8VKW - chains A and J of the 34 polymer chains in the assembly; structure by electron microscopy, 3.44 A resolution.

== Chain A ==
Molecule: 23S ribosomal RNA
Source organism: Mycolicibacterium smegmatis MC2 155
Sequence (3120 nucleotides; each row starts with the number of its first residue):
     1 UAAGUGUUUA AGGGCGCAUG GUGGAUGCCU UGGCACUGGG AGCCGAUGAA GGACGUAGGA
    61 GGCUGCGAUA AGCCUCGGGG AGCUGUCAAC CGAGCGUUGA UCCGAGGAUG UCCGAAUGGG
   121 GAAACCCGGC ACGAGUGAUG UCGUGUCACC AGGCGCUGAA UAUAUAGGCG UCUGGGGGGA
   181 ACGCGGGGAA GUGAAACAUC UCAGUACCCG UAGGAAGAGA AAACAAAAUG UGAUUCCGUG
   241 AGUAGUGGCG AGCGAAAGCG GAGGAUGGCU AAACCGUAUG CAUGUGAUAC CGGGUAGGGG
   301 UUGUGUGUGC GGGGUUGUGG GACCUAUCUU UCCGGCUCUA CCUGGCUGGA GGGCAGUGAG
   361 AAAAUGUUGU GGUUAGCGGA AAUGGCUUGG GAUGGCCUGC CGUAGACGGU GAGAGCCCGG
   421 UACGUGAAAA CCCGACGUCU GUCUUGAUGG UGUUCCCGAG UAGCAGCGGG CCCGUGGAAU
   481 CUGCUGUGAA UCUGCCGGGA CCACCCGGUA AGCCUGAAUA CUUCCCAGUG ACCGAUAGCG
   541 GAUUAGUACC GUGAGGGAAU GGUGAAAAGU ACCCCGGGAG GGGAGUGAAA GAGUACCUGA
   601 AACCGUGCGC UUACAAUCCG UCAGAGCCCU CGACGUGUCG UGGGGUGAUG GCGUGCCUUU
   661 UGAAGAAUGA GCCUGCGAGU CAGGGACAUG UCGCGAGGUU AACCCGGGUG GGGUAGCCGC
   721 AGCGAAAGCG AGUCUGAAUA GGGCGUAUCC ACACAAGAGU GUGUGGUGUA GUGGUGUGUU
   781 CUGGACCCGA AGCGGAGUGA UCUACCCAUG GCCAGGGUGA AGCGCGGGUA AGACCGCGUG
   841 GAGGCCCGAA CCCACUUAGG UUGAAGACUG AGGGGAUGAG CUGUGGGUAG GGGUGAAAGG
   901 CCAAUCAAAC UCCGUGAUAG CUGGUUCUCC CCGAAAUGCA UUUAGGUGCA GCGUCGCAUG
   961 UUUCUUGCCG GAGGUAGAGC UACUGGAUGG CCGAUGGGCC CCACAGGGUU ACUGACGUCA
  1021 GCCAAACUCC GAAUGCCGGU AAGUCCAAGA GUGCGGCAGU GAGACGGCGG GGGAUAAGCU
  1081 CCGUGCGUCG AGAGGGAAAC AGCCCAGAUC GCCGGCUAAG GCCCCUAAGC GUGUGCUAAG
  1141 UGGAAAAGGA UGUGCAGUCG CGAAGACAAC CAGGAGGUUG GCUUAGAAGC AGCCACCCUU
  1201 GAAAGAGUGC GUAAUAGCUC ACUGGUCAAG UGAUUGUGCG CCGAUAAUGU AGCGGGGCUC
  1261 AAGCACACCG CCGAAGCCGC GGCAGCCAAC GUGUUGGCUG GGUAGGGGAG CGUCCUGCAU
  1321 CCGGUGAAGC CGCCGAGUGA UCGAGUGGUG GAGGGUGUGG GAGUGAGAAU GCAGGCAUGA
  1381 GUAGCGAUUA GGCAAGUGAG AACCUUGCCC GCCGAAAGAC CAAGGGUUCC UGGGCCAGGC
  1441 CAGUCCGCCC AGGGUGAGUC GGGACCUAAG GCGAGGCCGA CAGGCGUAGU CGAUGGACAA
  1501 CGGGUUGAUA UUCCCGUACC CGUGUAUGUG CGUCCAUGAU GAAUCAGCGG UACUAACCAU
  1561 CCAAAACCAC CGUGACCGCA CCUUUCGGGG UGUGGCGUUG GUGGGGCUGC AUGGGACCUU
  1621 CGUUGGUAGU AGUCAAGCGA UGGGGUGACG CAGGAAGGUA GCCGUACCGG UCAGUGGUAA
  1681 UACCGGGGUA AGCCUGUAGG GAGUCAGAUA GGUAAAUCCG UCUGGCAUAU AUCCUGAGAG
  1741 GUGAUGCAUA GCCGAGUGAG GCGAAUUCGG UGAUCCUAUG CUGCCGAGAA AAGCCUCUAG
  1801 CGAGGACAUA CACGGCCCGU ACCCCAAACC AACACAGGUG GUCAGGUAGA GAAUACUAAG
  1861 GCGUACGAGU GAACUAUGGU UAAGGAACUC GGCAAAAUGC CCCCGUAACU UCGGGAGAAG
  1921 GGGGACCCAC AUGGCGUGUA AGCCUUUACG GCCCAAGCGU GAGUGGGUGG CACAAACCAG
  1981 UGAGAAGCGA CUGUUUACUA AAAACACAGG UCCGUGCGAA GUCGCAAGAC GAUGUAUACG
  2041 GACUGACGCC UGCCCGGUGC UGGAAGGUUA AGAGGACCCG UUAACUCCCU UUGGGGGUGA
  2101 AGCGGAGAAU UUAAGCCCCA GUAAACGGCG GUGGUAACUA UAACCAUCCU AAGGUAGCGA
  2161 AAUUCCUUGU CGGGUAAGUU CCGACCUGCA CGAAUGGCGU AACGACUUCU CAACUGUCUC
  2221 AACCAUAGAC UCGGCGAAAU UGCACUACGA GUAAAGAUGC UCGUUACGCG CGGCAGGACG
  2281 AAAAGACCCC GGGACCUUCA CUACAACUUG GUAUUGGUGC UCGAUACGGU UUGUGUAGGA
  2341 UAGGUGGGAG ACUGUGAAGC UCACACGCCA GUGUGGGUGG AGUCGUUGUU GAAAUACCAC
  2401 UCUGAUCGUA UUGGGCCUCU AACCUCGGAC CGUAUAUCCG GUUCAGGGAC AGUGCCUGGU
  2461 GGGUAGUUUA ACUGGGGCGG UUGCCUCCUA AAAUGUAACG GAGGCGCCCA AAGGUUCCCU
  2521 CAACCUGGAC GGCAAUCAGG UGUUGAGUGU AAGUGCACAA GGGAGCUUGA CUGCGAGACG
  2581 GACAUGUCGA GCAGGGACGA AAGUCGGGAC UAGUGAUCCG GCACCUCUGA GUGGAAGGGG
  2641 UGUCGCUCAA CGGAUAAAAG GUACCCCGGG GAUAACAGGC UGAUCUUCCC CAAGAGUCCA
  2701 UAUCGACGGG AUGGUUUGGC ACCUCGAUGU CGGCUCGUCG CAUCCUGGGG CUGGAGCAGG
  2761 UCCCAAGGGU UGGGCUGUUC GCCCAUUAAA GCGGCACGCG AGCUGGGUUU AGAACGUCGU
  2821 GAGACAGUUC GGUCUCUAUC CGCCGCGCGC GUCAGAAGCU UGAGGAAACC UGUCCCUAGU
  2881 ACGAGAGGAC CGGGACGGAC GAACCUCUGG UAUACCAGUU GUCCCACCAG GGGCACGGCU
  2941 GGAUAGCCAC GUUCGGACAG GAUAACCGCU GAAAGCAUCU AAGCGGGAAA CCUCUUCCAA
  3001 GACCAGGCUU CUCACCCUCU AGGAGGGAUA AGGCCCCCCG CAGACCACGG GAUUGAUAGA
  3061 CCAGACCUGG AAGCCUAGUA AUAGGUGCAG GGAACUGGCA CUAACCGGCC GAAAACUUAC
Disordered / not traced: 1, 2329-2404

== Chain J ==
Name: 50S ribosomal protein L11
Source organism: Mycolicibacterium smegmatis MC2 155
UniProt: A0QS45 (RL11_MYCS2); residues 1-142 here = UniProt positions 1-142
Sequence (142 residues; numbered 1 to 142; the number before each row is that of its first residue):
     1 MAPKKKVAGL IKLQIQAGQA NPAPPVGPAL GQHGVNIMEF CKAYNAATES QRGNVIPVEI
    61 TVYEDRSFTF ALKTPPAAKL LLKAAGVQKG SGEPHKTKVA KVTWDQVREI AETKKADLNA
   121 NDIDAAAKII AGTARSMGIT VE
Disordered / not traced: 1-9

== Chain A / chain J interface ==
Contacting residue pairs (89; chain A residue first):
  G1173(A) - Asn119(J)  hydrogen bond to the sugar
  G1173(A) - Ala120(J)  sugar contact
  G1174(A) - Leu118(J)  sugar contact
  A1175(A) - Leu10(J)  base contact
  A1175(A) - Ile11(J)  base contact
  A1175(A) - Leu118(J)  sugar contact
  G1176(A) - Lys12(J)  salt bridge to the phosphate
  G1176(A) - Lys114(J)  sugar contact
  G1176(A) - Ala116(J)  sugar contact
  G1176(A) - Asp117(J)  base contact
  G1176(A) - Leu118(J)  hydrogen bond to the base
  G1176(A) - Ala125(J)  base contact
  G1176(A) - Lys128(J)  base contact
  G1176(A) - Ile129(J)  base contact
  G1177(A) - Lys12(J)  salt bridge to the phosphate
  G1177(A) - Gln14(J)  hydrogen bond to the sugar
  G1177(A) - Pro57(J)  sugar contact
  G1177(A) - Thr74(J)  sugar contact
  G1177(A) - Pro75(J)  sugar contact
  G1177(A) - Pro76(J)  base contact
  G1177(A) - Ile110(J)  hydrogen bond to the base
  G1177(A) - Lys114(J)  phosphate contact
  G1177(A) - Ile129(J)  base contact
  U1178(A) - Lys12(J)  phosphate contact
  U1178(A) - Leu13(J)  hydrogen bond to the phosphate
  U1178(A) - Gln14(J)  hydrogen bond to the phosphate
  U1178(A) - Thr133(J)  base contact
  U1179(A) - Ile11(J)  base contact
  U1179(A) - Lys12(J)  base contact
  U1179(A) - Leu13(J)  sugar contact
  U1179(A) - Pro25(J)  base contact
  G1180(A) - Gln14(J)  sugar contact
  G1180(A) - Lys79(J)  base contact
  G1180(A) - Ser91(J)  base contact
  G1180(A) - Ser136(J)  base contact
  G1180(A) - Met137(J)  base contact
  G1181(A) - Ile15(J)  phosphate contact
  G1181(A) - Ser91(J)  phosphate contact
  G1181(A) - Gly92(J)  hydrogen bond to the base
  G1181(A) - Pro94(J)  base contact
  G1181(A) - Ser136(J)  hydrogen bond to the base
  G1181(A) - Met137(J)  base contact
  C1182(A) - Gly90(J)  phosphate contact
  C1182(A) - Ser91(J)  hydrogen bond to the phosphate
  C1182(A) - Gly92(J)  hydrogen bond to the phosphate
  U1183(A) - Ile15(J)  base contact
  U1183(A) - Gln88(J)  base contact
  U1184(A) - Ala23(J)  base contact
  A1185(A) - Pro24(J)  phosphate contact
  G1186(A) - Pro24(J)  phosphate contact
  G1186(A) - Pro25(J)  phosphate contact
  A1187(A) - Leu13(J)  phosphate contact
  A1188(A) - Ile11(J)  sugar contact
  C1194(A) - Gly92(J)  hydrogen bond to the base
  C1194(A) - Glu93(J)  base contact
  C1194(A) - Pro94(J)  base contact
  A1195(A) - Pro94(J)  sugar contact
  A1195(A) - Arg135(J)  hydrogen bond to the base
  A1195(A) - Ser136(J)  hydrogen bond to the base
  C1196(A) - Arg135(J)  hydrogen bond to the phosphate
  C1197(A) - Ala131(J)  phosphate contact
  C1197(A) - Gly132(J)  phosphate contact
  C1197(A) - Arg135(J)  salt bridge to the phosphate
  C1198(A) - Ala127(J)  hydrogen bond to the sugar
  C1198(A) - Lys128(J)  hydrogen bond to the sugar
  C1198(A) - Ile129(J)  base contact
  C1198(A) - Gly132(J)  base contact
  U1199(A) - Asp117(J)  base contact
  U1199(A) - Asn121(J)  hydrogen bond to the base
  U1199(A) - Asp122(J)  hydrogen bond to the base
  U1199(A) - Ile123(J)  hydrogen bond to the sugar
  U1199(A) - Lys128(J)  salt bridge to the phosphate
  U1200(A) - Asp122(J)  sugar contact
  U1200(A) - Ile123(J)  base contact
  U1200(A) - Asp124(J)  phosphate contact
  G1201(A) - Asp122(J)  phosphate contact
  A1202(A) - Ala120(J)  base contact
  A1202(A) - Asn121(J)  base contact
  A1202(A) - Asp122(J)  sugar contact
  A1204(A) - Leu118(J)  base contact
  A1204(A) - Asn119(J)  hydrogen bond to the base
  A1204(A) - Asn121(J)  phosphate contact
  A1206(A) - Gln14(J)  hydrogen bond to the base
  A1206(A) - Lys79(J)  base contact
  A1206(A) - Thr133(J)  sugar contact
  A1206(A) - Ser136(J)  base contact
  A1206(A) - Met137(J)  base contact
  G1207(A) - Leu118(J)  base contact
  A1216(A) - Leu10(J)  phosphate contact
Interface residues without a listed pair, chain A (30 interface residues in all): A1203
Interface residues without a listed pair, chain J (45 interface residues in all): Gln19, Lys73, His95, Ile130

== Overview ==
30 residues of chain A and 45 residues of chain J are in contact, with 21 hydrogen bonds and 4 salt bridges.
Among the polar pairs are G1176(A)-Leu118(J), G1177(A)-Ile110(J) and G1181(A)-Gly92(J).
Here chain A is 23S ribosomal RNA and chain J is 50S ribosomal protein L11, both from Mycolicibacterium
smegmatis MC2 155. Entry 8VKW (Structure of Mycobacterium smegmatis 50S ribosomal subunit bound to
delNTE-HflX) was determined by electron microscopy together with 8VIO, 8VK0, 8VK7, 8VKI, 8VPK, 8VR4, 8VR8 and
8VRL from the same study.
